Entry 7VB0 (electron microscopy, 3.60 A resolution); this record covers chains D and J of the 12 polymer chains in the assembly.

# Chain D
Molecule: V-type ATP synthase beta chain
Source organism: Thermus thermophilus HB8
Reference sequence: Q56404 (VATB_THET8); residues 1-478 here = UniProt positions 1-478
Chain sequence (478 residues; row label = number of the first residue in the row):
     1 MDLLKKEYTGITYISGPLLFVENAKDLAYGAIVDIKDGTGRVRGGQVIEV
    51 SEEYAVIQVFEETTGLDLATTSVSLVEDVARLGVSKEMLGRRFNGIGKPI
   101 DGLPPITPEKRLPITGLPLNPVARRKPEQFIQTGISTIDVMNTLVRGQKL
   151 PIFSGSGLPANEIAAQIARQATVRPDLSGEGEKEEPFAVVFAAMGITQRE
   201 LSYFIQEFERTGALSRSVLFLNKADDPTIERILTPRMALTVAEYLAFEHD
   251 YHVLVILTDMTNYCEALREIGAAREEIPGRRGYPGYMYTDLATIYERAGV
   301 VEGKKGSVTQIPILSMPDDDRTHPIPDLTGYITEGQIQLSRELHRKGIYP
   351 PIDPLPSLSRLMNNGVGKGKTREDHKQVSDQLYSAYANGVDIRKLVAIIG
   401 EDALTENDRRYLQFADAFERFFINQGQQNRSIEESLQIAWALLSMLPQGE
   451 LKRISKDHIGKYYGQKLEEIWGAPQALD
Disordered / not traced: 1-4, 475-478

# Chain J
Molecule: V-type ATP synthase subunit E
Source organism: Thermus thermophilus HB8
Reference sequence: P74901 (VATE_THET8); residue numbers follow UniProt; this construct covers 1-188
Chain sequence (188 residues; row label = number of the first residue in the row):
     1 MSKLEAILSQEVEAEIQALLQEAEAKAEAVKREAEEKAKALLQARERALE
    51 AQYRAALRRAESAGELLVATARTQARGEVLEEVRRRVREALEALPQKPEW
   101 PEVVRKLALEALEALPGAKALVANPEDLPHLEALARERGVELQAEPALRL
   151 GVRAVGAEGKTQVENSLLARLDRAWDALSSKVAQALWG
Disordered / not traced: 1-60, 188

# Interface between chain D and chain J
Pairs across the interface (34; chain D residue first):
  Lys5(D) - Val163(J)
  Lys5(D) - Glu164(J)  hydrogen bond (backbone-backbone)
  Lys5(D) - Asn165(J)
  Lys5(D) - Arg173(J)
  Lys6(D) - Leu115(J)
  Lys6(D) - Thr161(J)
  Lys6(D) - Gln162(J)
  Lys6(D) - Val163(J)
  Glu7(D) - Arg153(J)  salt bridge
  Glu7(D) - Lys160(J)
  Glu7(D) - Thr161(J)
  Glu7(D) - Gln162(J)  hydrogen bond (backbone-backbone)
  Tyr8(D) - Lys160(J)
  Tyr8(D) - Thr161(J)
  Thr9(D) - Lys160(J)  hydrogen bond (backbone-backbone)
  Thr9(D) - Gln162(J)  hydrogen bond
  Gly10(D) - Lys160(J)
  Glu22(D) - Lys160(J)  salt bridge
  Asn23(D) - Glu158(J)
  Asn23(D) - Lys160(J)
  Asn23(D) - Thr161(J)
  Glu87(D) - Arg72(J)  salt bridge
  Glu87(D) - Arg76(J)  salt bridge
  Leu103(D) - Gln74(J)
  Pro104(D) - Thr73(J)
  Pro104(D) - Gly77(J)
  Pro105(D) - Arg76(J)
  Thr107(D) - Arg76(J)  hydrogen bond
  Thr107(D) - Ser179(J)
  Pro108(D) - Ser180(J)  hydrogen bond (backbone-side chain)
  Arg111(D) - Asp176(J)  salt bridge
  Leu214(D) - Leu66(J)
  Ser215(D) - Glu65(J)
  Ser215(D) - Leu66(J)
Also at the interface, not in a pair above, chain D (21 interface residues in all): Arg91, Ile106, Glu109, Gly212
Also at the interface, not in a pair above, chain J (23 interface residues in all): Thr70, Leu80, Ala183

# In short
Chain D and chain J form an interface of 21 and 23 residues respectively; the contacts include 6 hydrogen
bonds and 5 salt bridges. Polar pairs include Glu7(D)-Arg153(J), Glu22(D)-Lys160(J) and Glu87(D)-Arg72(J).
Chain D is V-type ATP synthase beta chain and chain J is V-type ATP synthase subunit E, both from Thermus
thermophilus HB8; the structure, V1EG domain of V/A-ATPase from Thermus thermophilus at saturated ATP-gamma-S
condition, state3, was determined by electron microscopy, deposited together with 7VAI, 7VAJ, 7VAK, 7VAL,
7VAM, 7VAN and 11 further entries.
